8A2V - chain A; structure by X-ray diffraction, 1.59 A resolution.

Chain A:
Name: Phototropin-2
From: Arabidopsis thaliana
Notes: EC 2.7.11.1
UniProtKB: P93025 (PHOT2_ARATH); numbering as in UniProt (aligned over 388-492)
Sequence (128 residues; row label = number of the first residue in the row):
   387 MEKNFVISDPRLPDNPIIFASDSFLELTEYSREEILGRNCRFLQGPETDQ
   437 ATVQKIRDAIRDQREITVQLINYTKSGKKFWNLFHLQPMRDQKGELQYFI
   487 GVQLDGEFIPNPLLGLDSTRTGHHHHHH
Disordered / not traced: 503-514
Construct notes: initiating methionine (387); expression tag (493-514)
Swiss-Prot annotation at these positions:
  - binding site (FMN): Asn425, Arg427, Gln430, Arg443, Asn458, Asn468, Phe470, Gln489
  - modified residue: Cys426 (S-4a-FMN cysteine)
Residues lining bound ligands: FMN (flavin mononucleotide): Val392, Ser394, Asn401, Asn425, Cys426, Arg427, Leu429, Gln430, Val439, Ile442, Arg443, Ile446, Leu456, Asn458, Asn468, Phe470, Leu472, Phe485, Ile486, Gly487, Gln489
What the authors report for this chain:
  - binding site for flavin mononucleotide: Cys426, Arg427, Arg443, Gln489
  - conformationally variable residues (order/disorder transition): Pro496 to Leu502
  - interface residues: Arg424, Glu433

In short:
Chain A binds flavin mononucleotide. UniProt lists 8 FMN-binding residues. The paper reports a binding site
for flavin mononucleotide at Cys426, Arg427 and Arg443 among others; interface residues Arg424 and Glu433.
Chain A is Phototropin-2 (Arabidopsis thaliana); the structure, Room temperature structure of the ground state
of AtPhot2LOV2 in space group P43212, was determined by X-ray diffraction (same publication as 8A2W and 8A4E).
